PDB entry 8APB | electron microscopy, 3.80 A resolution | chains M and m of the 42 polymer chains in the assembly

== Chain M (and m) ==
Protein: subunit-g
Source organism: Trypanosoma brucei brucei
Notes: chain m of this document is another copy of the same molecule, construct and numbering; everything in this record applies to it too
Reference sequence: C9ZJA0 (C9ZJA0_TRYB9); numbering as in UniProt (aligned over 1-144)
Amino-acid sequence (144 residues; numbered 1 to 144; the number before each row is that of its first residue):
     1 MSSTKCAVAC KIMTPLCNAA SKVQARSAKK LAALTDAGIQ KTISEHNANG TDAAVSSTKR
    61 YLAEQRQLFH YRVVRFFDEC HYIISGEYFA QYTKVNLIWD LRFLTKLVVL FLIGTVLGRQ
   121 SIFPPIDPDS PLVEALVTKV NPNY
Unresolved in the structure: 1-15

== Interface between chain M and chain m ==
Residue-residue contacts (74):
  Ala20(M) with Phe77(m)
  Val23(M) with Phe77(m), hydrophobic
  Gln24(M) with Phe77(m); Asp78(m), hydrogen bond
  Ser27(M) with His70(m), hydrogen bond; Val73(m); Val74(m)
  Ala28(M) with Val74(m)
  Lys30(M) with His70(m)
  Leu31(M) with Tyr71(m), hydrophobic
  Asp36(M) with Gln67(m), hydrogen bond
  Ile39(M) with Gln67(m)
  His46(M) with Tyr71(m)
  Asn47(M) with Tyr71(m)
  Gly50(M) with Arg75(m), hydrogen bond (backbone-side chain)
  Thr51(M) with Tyr71(m), hydrogen bond (backbone-side chain); Arg75(m)
  Asp52(M) with Tyr71(m); Arg75(m)
  Ala53(M) with Tyr71(m), hydrogen bond (backbone-side chain)
  Ala54(M) with Gln65(m), hydrogen bond (backbone-side chain); Tyr71(m); Arg72(m)
  Ser57(M) with Tyr61(m); Glu64(m), hydrogen bond; Gln65(m)
  Thr58(M) with Tyr61(m), hydrogen bond; Gln65(m), hydrogen bond; Arg72(m)
  Arg60(M) with Glu64(m), salt bridge
  Tyr61(M) with Ser57(m); Thr58(m), hydrogen bond; Tyr61(m), hydrophobic
  Glu64(M) with Ser57(m), hydrogen bond; Arg60(m), salt bridge
  Gln65(M) with Ala54(m), hydrogen bond (side chain-backbone); Ser57(m); Thr58(m), hydrogen bond
  Gln67(M) with Asp36(m), hydrogen bond; Ile39(m)
  His70(M) with Ser27(m), hydrogen bond; Lys30(m)
  Tyr71(M) with Leu31(m), hydrophobic; His46(m); Asn47(m); Thr51(m), hydrogen bond (side chain-backbone); Asp52(m); Ala53(m), hydrogen bond (side chain-backbone); Ala54(m)
  Arg72(M) with Ala54(m); Thr58(m)
  Val73(M) with Ser27(m)
  Val74(M) with Ser27(m); Ala28(m)
  Arg75(M) with Gly50(m), hydrogen bond (side chain-backbone); Thr51(m); Asp52(m)
  Phe77(M) with Ala20(m); Val23(m), hydrophobic; Gln24(m)
  Asp78(M) with Gln24(m), hydrogen bond
  Arg119(M) with Tyr144(m), hydrogen bond (backbone-side chain)
  Ser121(M) with Tyr144(m)
  Pro125(M) with Asn143(m)
  Ile126(M) with Asn143(m), hydrogen bond (backbone-side chain)
  Leu136(M) with Asn143(m)
  Lys139(M) with Pro142(m)
  Pro142(M) with Leu136(m), hydrophobic; Lys139(m)
  Asn143(M) with Pro125(m); Ile126(m), hydrogen bond (side chain-backbone); Leu136(m)
  Tyr144(M) with Arg119(m), hydrogen bond (side chain-backbone); Ser121(m)
Interface residues without a listed pair, chain M (44 interface residues in all): Leu34, Ile43, Leu68, Gln120
Interface residues without a listed pair, chain m (44 interface residues in all): Leu34, Ile43, Leu68, Gln120

== Summary ==
The chain M/chain m interface involves 44 residues from each chain; the contacts include 24 hydrogen bonds and
2 salt bridges. Polar contacts include Arg60(M)-Glu64(m), Gln24(M)-Asp78(m) and Ser27(M)-His70(m).
Chain M and chain m are both subunit-g (Trypanosoma brucei brucei); the structure, rotational state 1b of the
Trypanosoma brucei mitochondrial ATP synthase dimer, was determined by electron microscopy, deposited together
with 8AP6, 8AP7, 8AP8, 8AP9, 8APA, 8APC and 7 further entries.
